3V2Q - chains A and B of the 5 polymer chains in the assembly; structure by X-ray diffraction, 2.20 A resolution.

[Chain A (and B)]
Molecule: Cartilage Oligomerization matrix protein (coiled-coil domain)
Source organism: Mus musculus
Notes: chain B of this document is another copy of the same molecule, construct and numbering; everything in this record applies to it too
Amino-acid sequence (45 residues; row label = number of the first residue in the row):
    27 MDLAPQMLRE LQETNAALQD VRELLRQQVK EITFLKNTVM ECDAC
Reported in the primary citation:
  - binding site for palmitic acid: Met33, Leu37, Thr40, Leu51, Gln54
  - self-association interface (contacts with another copy of this molecule); pairs are residue here / residue on that copy: Met33-Met33 (hydrophobic contact)
  - mutagenesis - Q54L (from 73 degC to 104 degC): increased stability (citing earlier work)

[Chain A / chain B interface]
Residue-residue contacts (39; chain A residue first):
  Pro31(A) with Leu29(B), hydrophobic
  Met33(A) with Met33(B), hydrophobic
  Leu34(A) with Gln32(B); Met33(B); Glu36(B)
  Leu37(A) with Glu36(B)
  Gln38(A) with Glu36(B)
  Asn41(A) with Glu36(B), hydrogen bond (side chain-backbone); Glu39(B); Thr40(B), hydrogen bond
  Leu44(A) with Thr40(B); Ala43(B), hydrophobic
  Arg48(A) with Ala43(B); Asp46(B), salt bridge; Val47(B); Leu50(B)
  Leu51(A) with Val47(B); Leu50(B), hydrophobic; Gln54(B)
  Arg52(A) with Asp46(B), salt bridge; Leu50(B)
  Gln54(A) with Gln54(B), hydrogen bond
  Val55(A) with Leu50(B); Gln53(B); Gln54(B)
  Ile58(A) with Gln54(B); Glu57(B); Ile58(B), hydrophobic
  Thr59(A) with Glu57(B), hydrogen bond
  Leu61(A) with Leu61(B), hydrophobic
  Lys62(A) with Glu57(B), salt bridge; Phe60(B)
  Val65(A) with Leu61(B), hydrophobic; Thr64(B)
  Met66(A) with Phe60(B), hydrophobic
  Ala70(A) with Asp69(B); Ala70(B), hydrogen bond (backbone-backbone)
  Cys71(A) with Cys68(B), disulfide; Asp69(B)
Also at the interface, not in a pair above, chain A (23 interface residues in all): Ala30, Thr40, Val47
Also at the interface, not in a pair above, chain B (24 interface residues in all): Leu37, Leu44, Leu51, Val65
Inter-chain disulfides: Cys71(A)-Cys68(B)

[Summary]
23 residues of chain A face 24 of chain B across their interface, with 1 disulfide bond, 5 hydrogen bonds and
3 salt bridges. Polar pairs include Arg48(A)-Asp46(B), Arg52(A)-Asp46(B) and Lys62(A)-Glu57(B). The paper
reports a binding site for palmitic acid at Met33(A), Leu37(A) and Thr40(A) among others; Q54L of chain A
increases stability.
Chain A and chain B are both Cartilage Oligomerization matrix protein (coiled-coil domain) (Mus musculus); the
structure, COMPcc in complex with fatty acids, was determined by X-ray diffraction together with 3V2N and 3V2P
from the same study.
